PDB entry 1Z57 | X-ray diffraction, 1.70 A resolution | chain A

# Chain A
Name: Dual specificity protein kinase CLK1
From: Homo sapiens
Notes: EC 2.7.12.1
Reference sequence: P49759 (CLK1_HUMAN); residue numbers follow UniProt; this construct covers 148-484
Amino-acid sequence (339 residues; row label = number of the first residue in the row; note: 148 numbers in that range are skipped by the numbering (no residue carries them; nothing is unmodelled there); numbers below 1 keep their minus sign (Ser-2 is residue -2)):
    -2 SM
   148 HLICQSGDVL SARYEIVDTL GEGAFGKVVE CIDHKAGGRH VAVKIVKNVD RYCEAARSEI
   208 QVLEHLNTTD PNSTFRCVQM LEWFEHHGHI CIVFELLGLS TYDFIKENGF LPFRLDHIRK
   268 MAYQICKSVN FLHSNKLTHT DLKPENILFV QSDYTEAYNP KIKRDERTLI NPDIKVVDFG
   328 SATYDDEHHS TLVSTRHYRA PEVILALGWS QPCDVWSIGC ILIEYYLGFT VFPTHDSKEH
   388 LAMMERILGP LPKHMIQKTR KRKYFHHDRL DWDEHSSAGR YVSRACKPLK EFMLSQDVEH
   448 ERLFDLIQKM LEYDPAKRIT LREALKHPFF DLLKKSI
Unresolved in the structure: 307-310, 483-484
Sequence notes: cloning artifact (-2 to -1)
Residues lining bound ligands: debromohymenialdisine (DBQ): Leu167, Phe172, Val175, Ala189, Lys191, Glu206, Val225, Phe241, Glu242, Leu243, Leu244, Gly245, Asn293, Leu295, Val324, Asp325
Reported in the primary citation:
  - contacts within the chain: Lys191-Glu206 (salt bridge), His212-Tyr331 (hydrogen bond), Glu334-His336 (hydrogen bond)
  - binding site for debromohymenialdisine: Lys191, Glu242, Leu243, Leu244
  - specificity-determining residues: Asp250, Arg346, His382 (from molecular simulation)

# In short
Chain A binds debromohymenialdisine. From the paper: a binding site for debromohymenialdisine at Lys191,
Glu242 and Leu243 among others; specificity determinants Asp250, Arg346 and His382.
Chain A is Dual specificity protein kinase CLK1 (Homo sapiens); the structure, Crystal structure of human CLK1
in complex with 10Z-Hymenialdisine, was determined by X-ray diffraction, deposited together with 2EU9.
